Entry 6N8T (electron microscopy, 7.70 A resolution (low resolution: residue-level contacts below are approximate; hydrogen-bond / salt-bridge calls are withheld)); this record covers chains C and D of the 6 polymer chains in the assembly.

== Chain C (and D) ==
Name: Heat shock protein 104
Source organism: Saccharomyces cerevisiae (strain ATCC 204508 / S288c)
Notes: chain D of this document is another copy of the same molecule, construct and numbering; everything in this record applies to it too
UniProt: P31539 (HS104_YEAST); numbering as in UniProt (aligned over 6-884)
Chain sequence (879 residues; each row starts with the number of its first residue):
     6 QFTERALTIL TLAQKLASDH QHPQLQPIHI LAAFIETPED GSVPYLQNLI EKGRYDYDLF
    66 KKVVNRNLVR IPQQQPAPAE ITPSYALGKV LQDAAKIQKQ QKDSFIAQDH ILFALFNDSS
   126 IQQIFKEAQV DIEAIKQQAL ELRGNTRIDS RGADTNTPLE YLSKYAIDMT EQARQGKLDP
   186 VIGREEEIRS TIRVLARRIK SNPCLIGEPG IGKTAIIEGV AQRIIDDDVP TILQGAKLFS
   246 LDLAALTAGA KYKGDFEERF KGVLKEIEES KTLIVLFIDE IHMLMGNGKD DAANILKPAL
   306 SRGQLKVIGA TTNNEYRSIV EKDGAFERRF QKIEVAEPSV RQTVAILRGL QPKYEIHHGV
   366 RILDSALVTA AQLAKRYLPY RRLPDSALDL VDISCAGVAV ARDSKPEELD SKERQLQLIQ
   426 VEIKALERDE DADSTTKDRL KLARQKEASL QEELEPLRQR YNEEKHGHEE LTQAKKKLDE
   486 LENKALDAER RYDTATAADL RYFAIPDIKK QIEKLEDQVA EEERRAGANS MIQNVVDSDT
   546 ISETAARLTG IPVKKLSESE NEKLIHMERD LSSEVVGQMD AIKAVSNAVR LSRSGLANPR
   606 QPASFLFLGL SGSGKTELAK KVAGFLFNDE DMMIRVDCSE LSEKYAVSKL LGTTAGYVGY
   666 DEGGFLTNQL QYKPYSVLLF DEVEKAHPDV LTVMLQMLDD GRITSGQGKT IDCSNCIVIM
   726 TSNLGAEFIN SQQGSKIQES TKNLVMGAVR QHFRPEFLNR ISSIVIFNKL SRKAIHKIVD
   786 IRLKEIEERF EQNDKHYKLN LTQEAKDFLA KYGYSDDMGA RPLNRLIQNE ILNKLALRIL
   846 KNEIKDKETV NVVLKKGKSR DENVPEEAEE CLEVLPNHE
Not modelled in the structure: 149-166, 410-537, 860-873 (chain D: 149-165, 410-537, 860-873)
UniProt features mapped onto this chain:
  - motif: Asn773 to Lys789 (Nuclear localization signal)
  - binding site (ATP): Gly212 to Thr219, Gly614 to Thr621
  - modified residue: Ser206 (Phosphoserine), Ser306 (Phosphoserine), Thr499 (Phosphothreonine), Ser535 (Phosphoserine)
  - cross-link (Glycyl lysine isopeptide (Lys-Gly)): Lys442 (interchain with G-Cter in ubiquitin), Lys620 (interchain with G-Cter in ubiquitin)
  - mutagenesis: Asp184 (D184A/D/F/N/L/Q/S: Confers resistance to prion-curing by guanidine; D184K/W/Y: Impairs prion propagation), Gly217 (G217S: Largely reduces ATP hydrolysis. Alters bud morphology and causes septin mislocalization; when associated with I-499; G217V: Completely abolishes ATP hydrolysis), Lys218 (K218T: Abolishes substrate binding. Unable to confer thermotolerance. Reduces ATP hydrolysis by 98%; when associated with T-315. Completely abolishes ATPase activity; when associated with T-620), Tyr257 (Y257A: Reduces thermotolerance 10-fold), Glu285 (E285Q: In HSP104(TRAP); completely abolishes ATP hydrolysis, but does not affect nucleotide binding, thus keeping HSP104 in an ATP-bound state; when associated with Q-687), Ala315 (A315T: Reduces ATP hydrolysis by 98%; when associated with T-218), Thr317 (T317A: Reduces rate of ATP hydrolysis at NBD1 nearly 10-fold. No effect on oligomerization), Arg334 (R334M: Reduces ATPase activity by 80%. Impairs oligomerization), Arg419 (R419M: Reduces ATPase activity by 80%), Arg444 (R444M: Reduces ATPase activity by 80%), Leu462 (L462R: Impairs prion propagation, but does not affect thermotolerance), Arg495 (R495M: Increases ATPase activity 3-fold), 18 further mutagenesis entries in UniProt
Residues lining bound ligands:
  - ATP (adenosine-5'-triphosphate), molecule 1: Asp184, Pro185, Val186, Ile187, Arg189, Glu213, Pro214, Gly215, Ile216, Gly217, Lys218, Thr219, Ala220, Ile351, Leu355, Pro389, Leu393
  - ATP, molecule 2: Glu579, Val580, Val581, Leu615, Ser616, Gly617, Ser618, Gly619, Lys620, Thr621, Glu622, Arg640, Asn728, Phe772, Leu775, Ile783, Arg787, Ala825, Arg826, Asn829
What the authors report for this chain:
  - mutagenesis - E285A/E687A: abolished catalytic activity on ATP

== Chain C / chain D interface ==
Residue-residue contacts (112; chain C residue first):
  Lys57(C) - Lys20(D)
  Gly58(C) - Lys20(D)
  Gly58(C) - Asp24(D)
  Arg59(C) - Ser23(D)
  Arg59(C) - Asp24(D)
  Arg59(C) - His25(D)
  Arg59(C) - Gln26(D)
  Arg59(C) - Pro81(D)
  Tyr60(C) - Asp24(D)
  Tyr60(C) - Gln26(D)
  Lys131(C) - Val74(D)
  Glu132(C) - Gln78(D)
  Ala133(C) - Gln26(D)
  Gln134(C) - Gln26(D)
  Gln134(C) - Gln80(D)
  Gln134(C) - Pro81(D)
  Ile197(C) - Val405(D)
  Arg198(C) - Ala401(D)
  Arg198(C) - Gly402(D)
  Arg198(C) - Val405(D)
  Arg198(C) - Arg552(D)
  Ala201(C) - His363(D)
  Ala201(C) - Ala401(D)
  Ala201(C) - Val405(D)
  Arg202(C) - His363(D)
  Arg202(C) - Asp394(D)
  Arg202(C) - Asp397(D)
  Arg202(C) - Ile398(D)
  Arg202(C) - Ala401(D)
  Arg203(C) - His362(D)
  Arg203(C) - His363(D)
  Arg203(C) - Asp397(D)
  Ile204(C) - Tyr359(D)
  Ile204(C) - Asp397(D)
  Lys205(C) - Asp394(D)
  Lys205(C) - Asp397(D)
  Pro235(C) - Val405(D)
  Pro235(C) - Asp408(D)
  Lys258(C) - Ala255(D)
  Gly259(C) - Thr252(D)
  Gly259(C) - Ala253(D)
  Glu262(C) - Ala253(D)
  Lys294(C) - Glu320(D)
  Asp295(C) - Met290(D)
  Asp295(C) - Asn292(D)
  Asp296(C) - Leu248(D)
  Asp296(C) - Glu285(D)
  Ile300(C) - Leu248(D)
  Arg307(C) - Glu223(D)
  Asn319(C) - Tyr677(D)
  Tyr321(C) - Arg386(D)
  Arg322(C) - Tyr665(D)
  Arg322(C) - Asp666(D)
  Arg322(C) - Asn673(D)
  Arg322(C) - Gln676(D)
  Arg322(C) - Tyr677(D)
  Glu326(C) - Tyr665(D)
  Lys327(C) - Tyr665(D)
  Glu332(C) - Arg386(D)
  Arg333(C) - Pro214(D)
  Arg333(C) - Tyr385(D)
  Arg333(C) - Arg386(D)
  Arg333(C) - Arg387(D)
  Arg333(C) - Asp390(D)
  Gln336(C) - Ile398(D)
  Gln336(C) - Leu553(D)
  Lys337(C) - Leu553(D)
  Ile338(C) - Leu553(D)
  Gln377(C) - Glu796(D)
  Gln377(C) - Gln797(D)
  Leu378(C) - Gln797(D)
  Lys380(C) - Asp636(D)
  Lys559(C) - Glu796(D)
  Glu565(C) - Asn847(D)
  Leu569(C) - Leu845(D)
  Arg595(C) - Ala841(D)
  Arg595(C) - Leu842(D)
  Arg595(C) - Leu845(D)
  Leu596(C) - Leu837(D)
  Leu596(C) - Asn838(D)
  Leu596(C) - Ala841(D)
  Ser599(C) - Ala841(D)
  Ser599(C) - Ile844(D)
  Gly600(C) - Glu796(D)
  Leu601(C) - Phe795(D)
  Leu601(C) - Leu837(D)
  Leu601(C) - Leu840(D)
  Leu601(C) - Ala841(D)
  Leu601(C) - Ile844(D)
  Asn603(C) - Gln833(D)
  Thr659(C) - Val652(D)
  Ala660(C) - Val652(D)
  Ala660(C) - Thr658(D)
  Gly661(C) - Val663(D)
  Tyr662(C) - Lys649(D)
  Tyr662(C) - Tyr650(D)
  Tyr662(C) - Ala651(D)
  Tyr665(C) - Val663(D)
  Tyr665(C) - Gly664(D)
  Thr697(C) - Ser644(D)
  Gln701(C) - Glu645(D)
  Asp704(C) - Arg826(D)
  Asp705(C) - Arg640(D)
  Pro760(C) - Met823(D)
  Leu763(C) - Arg830(D)
  Asn764(C) - Met823(D)
  Asn764(C) - Arg826(D)
  Asn764(C) - Arg830(D)
  Arg765(C) - Arg826(D)
  Arg765(C) - Arg830(D)
  Ile766(C) - Arg830(D)
  Ser767(C) - Asn834(D)
Interface residues without a listed pair, chain C (72 interface residues in all): Val199, Glu263, Asn318, Gly329, Glu339, Thr374, Lys568, Ile570, Asn592, Asp694, Arg759
Interface residues without a listed pair, chain D (85 interface residues in all): Gln79, Asp184, Gly215, Lys256, Phe261, His287, Met288, Lys327, Leu393, Ala404, Asp642, Ser653, Glu689, Lys690, Gln712, Pro827, Lys846, His883

== Overview ==
72 residues of chain C face 85 of chain D across their interface. Bound to chain C: ATP. UniProt lists 16
ATP-binding residues and 30 mutagenesis sites on chain C. The paper reports that E285A/E687A of chain C
abolish catalytic activity on ATP.
Chain C and chain D are both Heat shock protein 104 (Saccharomyces cerevisiae (strain ATCC 204508 / S288c));
the structure, Hsp104DWB closed conformation, was determined by electron microscopy (same publication as 6N8V
and 6N8Z).
